2BCW - chains A and B of the 3 polymer chains in the assembly; structure by electron microscopy, 11.20 A resolution (very low resolution: no residue pairs are listed; an interface is given only as per-side residue counts).

# Chain A
Name: 50S ribosomal protein L11
Organism: Thermotoga maritima
Notes: fragment: N-terminal domain
UniProtKB: P29395 (RL11_THEMA); residues 8-72 here correspond to UniProt positions 7-71 (UniProt number = residue number - 1)
Amino-acid sequence (65 residues; numbered 8 to 72; the number before each row is that of its first residue):
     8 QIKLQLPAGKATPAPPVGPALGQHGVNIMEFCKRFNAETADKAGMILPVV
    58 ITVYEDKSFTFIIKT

# Chain B
Name: 50S ribosomal protein L7/L12
Organism: Escherichia coli
Notes: fragment: C-terminal domain
UniProtKB: P0A7K2 (RL7_ECOLI); residue numbers follow UniProt; this construct covers 53-120
Amino-acid sequence (68 residues; row label = number of the first residue in the row):
    53 EFDVILKAAGANKVAVIKAVRGATGLGLKEAKDLVESAPAALKEGVSKDD
   103 AEALKKALEEAGAEVEVK

# Interface between chain A and chain B
At this resolution (11 A) residue pairs are not listed: 5 residues of chain A and 5 of chain B lie at the interface.

# Overview
The chain A/chain B interface involves 5 residues from each chain.
Chain A is 50S ribosomal protein L11 (Thermotoga maritima) and chain B is 50S ribosomal protein L7/L12
(Escherichia coli); the structure, Coordinates of the N-terminal domain of ribosomal protein L11,C-terminal
domain of ribosomal protein L7/L12 and a ..., was determined by electron microscopy.
